PDB entry 9JPK | X-ray diffraction, 2.28 A resolution | chains A and B

Chain A (and B):
Protein: Pyruvate dehydrogenase complex repressor
From: Achromobacter denitrificans
Notes: chain B of this document is another copy of the same molecule, construct and numbering; everything in this record applies to it too
Reference sequence: A0A6N0JVZ6 (A0A6N0JVZ6_ACHDE); residue numbers follow UniProt; this construct covers 1-238
Sequence (238 residues; numbered 1 to 238; the number before each row is that of its first residue):
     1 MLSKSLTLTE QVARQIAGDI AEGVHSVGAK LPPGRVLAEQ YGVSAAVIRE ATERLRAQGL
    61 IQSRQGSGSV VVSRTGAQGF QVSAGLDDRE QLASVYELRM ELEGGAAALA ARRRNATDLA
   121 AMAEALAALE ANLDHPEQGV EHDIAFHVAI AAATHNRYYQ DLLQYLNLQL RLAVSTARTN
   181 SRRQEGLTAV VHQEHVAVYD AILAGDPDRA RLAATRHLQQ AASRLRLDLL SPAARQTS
Disordered / not traced: 1-81, 233-238 (chain B: 1-87, 177-185, 232-238)
Construct notes: conflict Ala120 (Val in A0A6N0JVZ6), Asp134 (Glu in A0A6N0JVZ6)
Bound ions: Zn2+: Asp143, His147, His195, His217

Chain A / chain B interface:
Contacting residue pairs (25; chain A residue first):
  Ser94(A) - Asn156(B)  hydrogen bond (backbone-side chain)
  Val95(A) - Tyr158(B)  hydrophobic
  Glu97(A) - Leu109(B)
  Glu97(A) - Arg113(B)  salt bridge
  Glu97(A) - Asn156(B)  hydrogen bond
  Leu98(A) - Leu102(B)  hydrophobic
  Leu98(A) - Tyr158(B)
  Glu101(A) - Glu101(B)
  Glu101(A) - Gly105(B)
  Glu101(A) - Tyr159(B)
  Glu101(A) - Arg211(B)  salt bridge
  Leu102(A) - Leu98(B)  hydrophobic
  Gly105(A) - Glu101(B)
  Leu109(A) - Glu97(B)
  Arg113(A) - Glu97(B)  salt bridge
  Asn156(A) - Ser94(B)  hydrogen bond (side chain-backbone)
  Asn156(A) - Glu97(B)  hydrogen bond
  Tyr158(A) - Leu98(B)  hydrophobic
  Tyr158(A) - Tyr165(B)
  Tyr158(A) - Leu166(B)  hydrophobic
  Tyr158(A) - Gln169(B)  hydrogen bond
  Tyr159(A) - Leu98(B)  hydrophobic
  Tyr159(A) - Glu101(B)
  Leu162(A) - Leu162(B)  hydrophobic
  Arg211(A) - Glu101(B)  salt bridge
Interface residues without a listed pair, chain A (15 interface residues in all): Gln91
Interface residues without a listed pair, chain B (17 interface residues in all): Val95

In short:
Chain A and chain B form an interface of 15 and 17 residues respectively, with 5 hydrogen bonds and 4 salt
bridges. Among the polar pairs are Glu97(A)-Arg113(B), Glu101(A)-Arg211(B) and Ser94(A)-Asn156(B). Asp143(A),
His147(A), His195(A) and His217(A) form the Zn2+ site.
Both chains are Pyruvate dehydrogenase complex repressor (Achromobacter denitrificans). Entry 9JPK (Crystal
structure of DhdR inducer binding domain) was determined by X-ray diffraction, deposited together with 9VKN,
9JPJ and 9JPL.
